7RPZ - chain A; structure by X-ray diffraction, 1.30 A resolution.

Chain A:
Name: Isoform 2B of GTPase KRas
From: Homo sapiens
Notes: EC 3.6.5.2
UniProt: P01116-2 (RASK-2_HUMAN); numbering as in UniProt (aligned over 3-169)
Chain sequence (170 residues; each row starts with the number of its first residue; note: 1 number in that range is skipped by the numbering (no residue carries it; nothing is unmodelled there); numbers below 1 keep their minus sign (Gly-1 is residue -1)):
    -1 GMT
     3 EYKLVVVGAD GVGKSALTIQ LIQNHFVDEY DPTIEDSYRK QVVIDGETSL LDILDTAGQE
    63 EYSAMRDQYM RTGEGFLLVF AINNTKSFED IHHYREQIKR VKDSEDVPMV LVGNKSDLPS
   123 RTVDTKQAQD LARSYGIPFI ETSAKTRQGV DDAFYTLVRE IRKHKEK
Not modelled in the structure: -1 to 0
Construct notes: expression tag (-1); engineered mutation Asp12 (Gly in P01116-2); conflict Ser51 (Cys in P01116-2), Leu80 (Cys in P01116-2), Ser118 (Cys in P01116-2)
Ion coordination: Mg2+: Ser17 (together with GDP)
Ligand contacts:
  - mrtx-1133 (6IC; 4-(4-[(1R,5S)-3,8-diazabicyclo[3.2.1]octan-3-yl]-8-fluoro-2-{[(2R,4R,7aS)-2-fluorotetrahydro-1H-pyrrolizin-7a(5H)-yl]methoxy}pyrido[4,3-d]pyrimidin-7-yl)-5-ethynyl-6-fluoronaphthalen-2-ol): Val9, Gly10, Ala11, Asp12, Thr58, Ala59, Gly60, Gln61, Glu62, Glu63, Tyr64, Ser65, Arg68, Asp69, Met72, Lys88, Asp92, His95, Tyr96, Gln99, Ile100, Arg102, Val103
  - GDP (guanosine-5'-diphosphate): Ala11, Asp12, Gly13, Val14, Gly15, Lys16, Ser17, Ala18, Phe28, Val29, Asp30, Tyr32, Asn116, Lys117, Asp119, Leu120, Ser145, Ala146, Lys147

In short:
Bound to chain A: GDP and mrtx-1133.
Chain A is Isoform 2B of GTPase KRas (Homo sapiens); the structure, KRAS G12D in complex with MRTX-1133, was
determined by X-ray diffraction together with 7RT1, 7RT2, 7RT3, 7RT4 and 7RT5 from the same study.
